PDB entry 9FKU | X-ray diffraction, 1.90 A resolution | chains A and B of the 4 polymer chains in the assembly

== Chain A (and B) ==
Name: Arbitrium receptor
Organism: Bacillus subtilis
Notes: chain B of this document is another copy of the same molecule, construct and numbering; everything in this record applies to it too
UniProt: A0A8I3AZZ2 (A0A8I3AZZ2_BACIU); residues 1-386 here correspond to UniProt positions 2-387 (UniProt number = residue number + 1)
Amino-acid sequence (386 residues; row label = number of the first residue in the row):
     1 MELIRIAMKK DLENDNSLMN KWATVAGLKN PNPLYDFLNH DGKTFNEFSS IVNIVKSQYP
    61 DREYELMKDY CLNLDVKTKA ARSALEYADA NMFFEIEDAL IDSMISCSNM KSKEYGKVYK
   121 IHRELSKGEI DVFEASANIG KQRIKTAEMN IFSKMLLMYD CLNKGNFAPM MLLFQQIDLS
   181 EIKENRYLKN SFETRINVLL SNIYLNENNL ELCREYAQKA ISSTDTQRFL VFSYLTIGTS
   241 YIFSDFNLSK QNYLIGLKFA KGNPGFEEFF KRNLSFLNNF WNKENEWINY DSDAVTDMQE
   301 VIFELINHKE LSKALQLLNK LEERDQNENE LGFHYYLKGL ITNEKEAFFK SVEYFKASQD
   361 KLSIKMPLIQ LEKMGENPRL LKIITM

== How chain A and chain B interact ==
Pairs across the interface - 35 pairs, chain A then chain B:
  Leu172(A) - Gln175(B)
  Gln175(A) - Leu172(B)
  Gln175(A) - Gln175(B)
  Gln175(A) - Gln176(B)  hydrogen bond
  Gln176(A) - Gln175(B)  hydrogen bond
  Glu346(A) - Arg379(B)  salt bridge
  Phe349(A) - Asn377(B)
  Phe349(A) - Arg379(B)
  Phe349(A) - Leu380(B)  hydrophobic
  Val352(A) - Ile383(B)  hydrophobic
  Glu353(A) - Arg379(B)  salt bridge
  Glu353(A) - Ile383(B)
  Glu353(A) - Met386(B)
  Lys356(A) - Met386(B)
  Glu376(A) - Asn377(B)  hydrogen bond
  Glu376(A) - Leu380(B)
  Asn377(A) - Phe349(B)
  Asn377(A) - Glu376(B)  hydrogen bond
  Arg379(A) - Glu346(B)  salt bridge
  Arg379(A) - Phe349(B)
  Arg379(A) - Lys350(B)
  Arg379(A) - Glu353(B)  salt bridge
  Leu380(A) - Phe349(B)  hydrophobic
  Leu380(A) - Glu376(B)
  Leu380(A) - Leu380(B)  hydrophobic
  Leu380(A) - Ile384(B)  hydrophobic
  Leu381(A) - Leu380(B)  hydrophobic
  Ile383(A) - Val352(B)  hydrophobic
  Ile383(A) - Glu353(B)
  Ile383(A) - Ile384(B)  hydrophobic
  Ile384(A) - Leu380(B)  hydrophobic
  Ile384(A) - Ile383(B)  hydrophobic
  Ile384(A) - Ile384(B)  hydrophobic
  Met386(A) - Glu353(B)
  Met386(A) - Lys356(B)
Other interface residues (no listed pair), chain A (20 interface residues in all): Met171, Lys350, Ala357, Lys382
Other interface residues (no listed pair), chain B (19 interface residues in all): Met171, Ala357, Leu381

== Summary ==
The interface between chain A and chain B involves 20 residues on one side and 19 on the other, with 4
hydrogen bonds and 4 salt bridges. Polar contacts include Glu346(A)-Arg379(B), Glu353(A)-Arg379(B) and
Gln175(A)-Gln176(B).
Chain A and chain B are both Arbitrium receptor (Bacillus subtilis); the structure, Crystal Structure of AimR
from Katmira phage, was determined by X-ray diffraction.
